Entry 4MCX (X-ray diffraction, 2.10 A resolution); this record covers chains C and D of the 4 polymer chains in the assembly.

# Chain C
Molecule: Antidote protein
From: Proteus vulgaris
Reference sequence: Q7A224 (Q7A224_PROVU); residue numbers follow UniProt; this construct covers 1-104
Amino-acid sequence (104 residues; row label = number of the first residue in the row):
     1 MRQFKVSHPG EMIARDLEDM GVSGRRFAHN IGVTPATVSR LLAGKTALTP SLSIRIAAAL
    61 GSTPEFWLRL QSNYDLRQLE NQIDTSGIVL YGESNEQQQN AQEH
Unresolved in the structure: 93-104

# Chain D
Molecule: Killer protein
From: Proteus vulgaris
Reference sequence: Q7A225 (Q7A225_PROVU); numbering as in UniProt (aligned over 1-92)
Amino-acid sequence (113 residues; each row starts with the number of its first residue; numbers below 1 keep their minus sign (Met-20 is residue -20)):
   -20 MGSSHHHHHH SSGLVPRGSH MMIKSFKHKG LKLLFEKGVT SGVPAQDVDR INDRLQAIDT
    40 ATEIGELNRQ IYKLHPLKGD REGYWSITVR ANWRITFQFI NGDAYILNYE DYH
Unresolved in the structure: -20 to -2, 91-92
Differences from the reference sequence: expression tag (-20 to 0)
Swiss-Prot annotation at these positions:
  - active site: His92
  - site (Interaction with HigA): Phe14, Asn31
  - mutagenesis: His92 (H92Q: Loss of toxicity and mRNA cleavage, but still binds to ribosomes)
What the authors report for this chain:
  - catalytic residues: His92 (citing earlier work)

# How chain C and chain D interact
Pairs across the interface (36):
  Met1(C) - Phe14(D)
  Arg2(C) - Phe14(D)
  Gln3(C) - Phe14(D)
  Gln3(C) - Asn31(D)  hydrogen bond
  Gln3(C) - Leu34(D)
  Gln3(C) - Gln35(D)
  Phe4(C) - Phe14(D)  hydrogen bond (backbone-backbone)
  Phe4(C) - Glu15(D)
  Phe4(C) - Lys16(D)
  Phe4(C) - Gly17(D)
  Lys5(C) - Asn31(D)  hydrogen bond (backbone-side chain)
  Val6(C) - Gln35(D)
  Ser7(C) - Asp32(D)
  Ser7(C) - Gln35(D)  hydrogen bond (backbone-side chain)
  Met12(C) - Asp32(D)
  Met12(C) - Gln35(D)
  Arg15(C) - Asp28(D)
  Arg15(C) - Asp32(D)  salt bridge
  Asp16(C) - Arg48(D)  salt bridge
  Asp16(C) - Ile50(D)
  Asp19(C) - Arg29(D)  salt bridge
  Met20(C) - Ile50(D)  hydrophobic
  Leu60(C) - Arg48(D)  hydrogen bond (backbone-side chain)
  Gly61(C) - Arg48(D)
  Ser62(C) - Glu45(D)  hydrogen bond (side chain-backbone)
  Ser62(C) - Asn47(D)
  Ser62(C) - Arg48(D)
  Thr63(C) - Glu45(D)
  Phe66(C) - Ala36(D)
  Trp67(C) - Arg48(D)
  Arg69(C) - Thr39(D)  hydrogen bond (side chain-backbone)
  Arg69(C) - Ala40(D)
  Arg69(C) - Thr41(D)  hydrogen bond
  Arg69(C) - Glu45(D)  salt bridge
  Leu70(C) - Gln35(D)
  Leu70(C) - Thr39(D)
Also at the interface, not in a pair above, chain C (22 interface residues in all): Glu65, Asn73
Also at the interface, not in a pair above, chain D (21 interface residues in all): Leu13, Arg33, Asp38

# In short
22 residues of chain C and 21 residues of chain D are in contact, with 8 hydrogen bonds and 4 salt bridges.
Polar pairs include Arg15(C)-Asp32(D), Asp16(C)-Arg48(D) and Asp19(C)-Arg29(D). Curated annotation (UniProt)
lists active-site residue His92(D) and one mutagenesis site on chain D. From the paper: the catalytic residue
His92(D).
Chain C is Antidote protein and chain D is Killer protein, both from Proteus vulgaris; the structure, P.
vulgaris HIGBA structure, crystal form 2, was determined by X-ray diffraction, deposited together with 4MCT.
